4ZA0 - chains A and B; structure by X-ray diffraction, 2.31 A resolution.

# Chain A (and B)
Name: Gamma-enolase
From: Homo sapiens
Notes: EC 4.2.1.11; chain B of this document is another copy of the same molecule, construct and numbering; everything in this record applies to it too
UniProt: P09104 (ENOG_HUMAN); residues 1-434 here = UniProt positions 1-434
Amino-acid sequence (440 residues; row label = number of the first residue in the row):
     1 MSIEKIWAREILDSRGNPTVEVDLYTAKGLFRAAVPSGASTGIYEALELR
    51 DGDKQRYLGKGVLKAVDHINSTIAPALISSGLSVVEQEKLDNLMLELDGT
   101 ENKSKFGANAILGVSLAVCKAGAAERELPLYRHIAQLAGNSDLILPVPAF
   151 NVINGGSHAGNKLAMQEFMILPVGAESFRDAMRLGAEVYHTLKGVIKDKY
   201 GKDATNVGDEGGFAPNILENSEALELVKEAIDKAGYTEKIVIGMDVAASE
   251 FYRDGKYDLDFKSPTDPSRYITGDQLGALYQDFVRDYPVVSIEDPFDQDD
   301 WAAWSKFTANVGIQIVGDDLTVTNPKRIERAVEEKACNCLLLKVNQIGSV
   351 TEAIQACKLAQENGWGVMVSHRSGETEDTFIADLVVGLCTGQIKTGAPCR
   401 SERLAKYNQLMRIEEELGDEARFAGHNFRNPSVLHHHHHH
Not modelled in the structure: 435-440 (chain B: 433-440)
Sequence notes: expression tag (435-440)
Bound ions: Mg2+ site 1: Ser40 (together with phosphonoacetohydroxamic acid); Mg2+ site 2: Asp245, Glu293, Asp318 (together with phosphonoacetohydroxamic acid)
Small-molecule neighbours: phosphonoacetohydroxamic acid: Gly38, Ala39, Ser40, Thr41, Gln166, Glu167, Glu210, Asp245, Glu293, Asp294, Asp318, Leu341, Lys343, His371, Arg372, Ser373, Lys394
Curated features (UniProtKB/Swiss-Prot):
  - active site: Glu210 (Proton donor), Lys343 (Proton acceptor)
  - binding site (Mg(2+)): Ser40, Asp245, Glu293, Asp318
  - binding site (substrate): His158, Glu167, Glu293, Asp318, Ser370 to Ser373, Lys394
  - modified residue: Ser2 (N-acetylserine), Lys5 (N6-acetyllysine), Thr26 (Phosphothreonine), Tyr44 (Phosphotyrosine), Lys60 (N6-acetyllysine), Lys64 (N6-acetyllysine), Lys89 (N6-acetyllysine), Lys193 (N6-acetyllysine), Lys197 (N6-acetyllysine), Lys199 (N6-acetyllysine), Lys202 (N6-acetyllysine), Lys228 (N6-acetyllysine), Lys233 (N6-(2-hydroxyisobutyryl)lysine), Lys256 (N6-acetyllysine), Ser263 (Phosphoserine), Tyr287 (Phosphotyrosine), Ser291 (Phosphoserine), Lys335 (N6-acetyllysine), Lys343 (N6-acetyllysine), Lys406 (N6-acetyllysine)
  - cross-link: Lys202 (Glycyl lysine isopeptide (Lys-Gly) (interchain with G-Cter in SUMO2))

# Chain A / chain B interface
Pairs across the interface (96):
  Trp7(A) with Glu415(B), hydrogen bond
  Arg9(A) with Glu415(B), salt bridge
  Glu10(A) with Met411(B)
  Ile11(A) with Asn408(B); Met411(B), hydrophobic
  Leu12(A) with Met182(B), hydrophobic; Leu404(B), hydrophobic; Asn408(B), hydrogen bond (backbone-side chain)
  Asp13(A) with Leu404(B)
  Ser14(A) with Cys399(B), hydrogen bond (backbone-side chain); Arg400(B), hydrogen bond (backbone-backbone); Ser401(B)
  Arg15(A) with His190(B); Pro398(B)
  Gly16(A) with Ala186(B); His190(B), hydrogen bond (backbone-side chain); Pro398(B), hydrogen bond (backbone-backbone)
  Asn17(A) with His190(B), hydrogen bond
  Glu21(A) with Arg412(B), salt bridge
  Arg32(A) with Arg412(B)
  Gln55(A) with Arg183(B)
  Arg56(A) with Arg183(B); Glu187(B)
  Tyr57(A) with Met182(B); Arg183(B), hydrogen bond (side chain-backbone); Ala186(B), hydrophobic; Glu187(B), hydrogen bond (backbone-side chain)
  Gly160(A) with Lys202(B); Asp203(B); Asn206(B), hydrogen bond (backbone-side chain)
  Asn161(A) with Lys202(B), hydrogen bond (backbone-side chain); Asp203(B)
  Lys162(A) with Lys202(B)
  Met182(A) with Leu12(B), hydrophobic; Tyr57(B)
  Arg183(A) with Gln55(B); Arg56(B); Tyr57(B), hydrogen bond (backbone-side chain)
  Ala186(A) with Gly16(B); Tyr57(B), hydrophobic
  Glu187(A) with Gln55(B); Arg56(B); Tyr57(B), hydrogen bond (side chain-backbone)
  His190(A) with Arg15(B); Gly16(B), hydrogen bond (side chain-backbone); Asn17(B), hydrogen bond; Leu58(B)
  Lys202(A) with Gly160(B); Asn161(B); Lys262(B)
  Asp203(A) with Gly160(B); Asn161(B)
  Asn206(A) with Gly160(B), hydrogen bond (side chain-backbone); Asn206(B); Val207(B); Ala214(B)
  Val207(A) with Asn206(B); Val207(B), hydrogen bond (backbone-backbone); Arg400(B)
  Ala214(A) with Asn206(B)
  Asn216(A) with Asp203(B)
  Lys262(A) with Lys202(B)
  Glu375(A) with Ser401(B)
  Thr376(A) with Ser401(B)
  Glu377(A) with Ala405(B); Asn408(B), hydrogen bond; Arg412(B), salt bridge
  Pro398(A) with Arg15(B); Gly16(B), hydrogen bond (backbone-backbone)
  Cys399(A) with Ser14(B), hydrogen bond (side chain-backbone); Arg400(B), hydrogen bond
  Arg400(A) with Ser14(B), hydrogen bond (backbone-backbone); Val207(B); Cys399(B); Arg400(B); Glu402(B)
  Ser401(A) with Ser14(B); Glu375(B); Thr376(B); Glu402(B), hydrogen bond (backbone-side chain)
  Glu402(A) with Arg400(B); Ser401(B), hydrogen bond (side chain-backbone)
  Leu404(A) with Leu12(B), hydrophobic; Asp13(B)
  Ala405(A) with Glu377(B)
  Asn408(A) with Ile11(B); Leu12(B), hydrogen bond (side chain-backbone); Glu377(B), hydrogen bond
  Met411(A) with Glu10(B); Ile11(B), hydrophobic
  Arg412(A) with Arg9(B); Glu21(B), salt bridge; Arg32(B); Glu377(B), salt bridge
  Glu415(A) with Trp7(B), hydrogen bond; Arg9(B), salt bridge
Other interface residues (no listed pair), chain A (51 interface residues in all): Leu58, Ala159, Arg179, Tyr189, Thr205, Gly208, Gln409
Other interface residues (no listed pair), chain B (49 interface residues in all): Ala159, Arg179, Tyr189, Thr205, Asn216, Gln409

# Overview
51 residues of chain A face 49 of chain B across their interface, with 27 hydrogen bonds and 6 salt bridges.
Polar pairs include Arg9(A)-Glu415(B), Glu21(A)-Arg412(B) and Glu377(A)-Arg412(B). Bound to chain A:
phosphonoacetohydroxamic acid.
Both chains are Gamma-enolase (Homo sapiens). Entry 4ZA0 (Structure of Human Enolase 2 in complex with
Phosphonoacetohydroxamate) was determined by X-ray diffraction together with 4ZCW from the same study.
